Entry 4DZN (X-ray diffraction, 1.59 A resolution); this record covers chains B and C of the 3 polymer chains in the assembly.

Chain B (and C):
Name: Coiled-coil peptide cc-pil
Notes: chain C of this document is another copy of the same molecule, construct and numbering; everything in this record applies to it too
Sequence (33 residues; row label = number of the first residue in the row; numbering starts at 0):
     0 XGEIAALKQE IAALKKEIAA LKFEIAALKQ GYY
Modified residues: ACE (acetyl group) at position 0; Phe22 (iodo-phenylalanine; PHI)

Chain B / chain C interface:
Pairs across the interface (28):
  Ile3(B) - Glu2(C)
  Ile3(B) - Ile3(C)  hydrophobic
  Ile3(B) - Leu6(C)  hydrophobic
  Leu6(B) - Leu6(C)
  Lys7(B) - Glu2(C)  salt bridge
  Lys7(B) - Leu6(C)
  Ile10(B) - Leu6(C)  hydrophobic
  Ile10(B) - Glu9(C)
  Ile10(B) - Ile10(C)  hydrophobic
  Leu13(B) - Leu13(C)  hydrophobic
  Lys14(B) - Glu9(C)  salt bridge
  Lys14(B) - Leu13(C)
  Ile17(B) - Glu16(C)
  Ile17(B) - Ile17(C)  hydrophobic
  Ile17(B) - Leu20(C)  hydrophobic
  Leu20(B) - Leu20(C)  hydrophobic
  Lys21(B) - Glu16(C)  salt bridge
  Lys21(B) - Leu20(C)
  Ile24(B) - Glu23(C)
  Ile24(B) - Ile24(C)  hydrophobic
  Leu27(B) - Leu27(C)  hydrophobic
  Lys28(B) - Glu23(C)  salt bridge
  Tyr31(B) - Leu27(C)  hydrophobic
  Tyr32(B) - Ala26(C)
  Tyr32(B) - Leu27(C)  hydrophobic
  Tyr32(B) - Gly30(C)
  Tyr32(B) - Tyr31(C)
  Tyr32(B) - Tyr32(C)  hydrophobic

Overview:
The interface between chain B and chain C involves 14 residues on one side and 16 on the other; the contacts
include 4 salt bridges. Polar contacts include Lys7(B)-Glu2(C), Lys14(B)-Glu9(C) and Lys21(B)-Glu16(C).
Both chains are Coiled-coil peptide cc-pil. Entry 4DZN (A de novo designed Coiled Coil CC-pIL) was determined
by X-ray diffraction together with 4DZK, 4DZL and 4DZM from the same study.
